PDB entry 9BSV | electron microscopy, 3.10 A resolution | chains C and E of the 6 polymer chains in the assembly

Chain C:
Protein: Envelope glycoprotein
Organism: Ebola virus
UniProt: Q05320 (VGP_EBOZM); residues 1-676 here = UniProt positions 1-676
Chain sequence (706 residues; each row starts with the number of its first residue):
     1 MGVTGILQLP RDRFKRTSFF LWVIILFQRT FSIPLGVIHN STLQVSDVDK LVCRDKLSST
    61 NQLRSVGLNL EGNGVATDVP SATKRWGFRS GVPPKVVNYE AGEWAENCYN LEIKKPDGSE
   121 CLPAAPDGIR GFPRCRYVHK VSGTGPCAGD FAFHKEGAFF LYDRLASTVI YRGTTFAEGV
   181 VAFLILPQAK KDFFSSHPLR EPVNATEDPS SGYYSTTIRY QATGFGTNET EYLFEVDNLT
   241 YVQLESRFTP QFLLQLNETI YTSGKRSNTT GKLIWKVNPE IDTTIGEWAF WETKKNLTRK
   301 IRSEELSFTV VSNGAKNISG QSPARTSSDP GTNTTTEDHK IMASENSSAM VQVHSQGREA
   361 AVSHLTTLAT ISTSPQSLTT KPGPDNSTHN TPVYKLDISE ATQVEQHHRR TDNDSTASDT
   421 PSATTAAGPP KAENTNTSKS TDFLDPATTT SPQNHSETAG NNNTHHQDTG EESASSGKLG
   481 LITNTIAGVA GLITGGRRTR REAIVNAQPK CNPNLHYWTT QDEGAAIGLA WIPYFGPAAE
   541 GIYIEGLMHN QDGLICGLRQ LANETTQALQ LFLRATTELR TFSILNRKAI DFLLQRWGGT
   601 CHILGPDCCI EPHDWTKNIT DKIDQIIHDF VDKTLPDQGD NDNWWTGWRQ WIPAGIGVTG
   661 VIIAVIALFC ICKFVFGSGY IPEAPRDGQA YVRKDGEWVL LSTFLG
Unresolved in the structure: 1-31, 200-211, 226-502, 614-706
Sequence notes: expression tag (677-706)
UniProt features mapped onto this chain:
  - region: G524 to A539 (Fusion peptide)
  - motif: G660 to A664 (Important role for host BST2/tetherin antagonism)
  - site: L57 (Involved in receptor recognition and/or post-binding events), L63 (Involved in receptor recognition and/or post-binding events), R64 (Involved in receptor recognition and/or post-binding events), F88 (Involved in receptor recognition and/or post-binding events), K95 (Involved in receptor recognition and/or post-binding events), I170 (Involved in receptor recognition and/or post-binding events), R501, E502 (Cleavage), D637, Q638 (Cleavage)
  - lipidation (S-palmitoyl cysteine): C670, C672
  - glycosylation (N-linked (GlcNAc...) asparagine): N40, N204, N228, N238, N257, N268, N296, N317, N333, N346, N386, N413, N436, N454, N462, N563, N618
  - natural variant: S65 (S65P: In strain: Isolate mouse-adapted), S246 (S246P: In strain: Isolate mouse-adapted)
  - mutagenesis: N40 (N40D: Induces GP1 secretion. Complete loss of virus capability to enter into host cell), C53 (C53G: Induces GP1 secretion. Complete loss of virus capability to enter into host cell), D55 (D55A: 80% loss of virus capability to enter into host cell; D55E/K: No effect on viral entry), L57 (L57A: Complete loss of virus capability to enter into host cell; L57F/I/K: 90% loss of virus capability to enter into host cell), L63 (L63A: 90% loss of virus capability to enter into host cell; L63F: Almost complete loss of virus capability to enter into host cell; L63K: Complete loss of virus capability to enter into host cell), R64 (R64A/E: Complete loss of virus capability to enter into host cell; R64K: No loss of virus capability to enter into host cell), F88 (F88A/E: Complete loss of virus capability to enter into host cell; F88A: About 50% loss of ability to counteract host BST2; F88I: No loss of virus capability to enter into host cell), K95 (K95A/E: 80% loss of virus capability to enter into host cell; K95R: 20% loss of virus capability to enter into host cell), C108 (C108G: Almost complete loss of expression of GP1 and GP2. Almost complete loss of virus capability to enter into host cell), L111 (L111A: About 60% loss of ability to counteract host BST2), C121 (C121G: Reduced levels of expression of GP1 and GP2. 50% loss of virus capability to enter into host cell), L122 (L122A: About 60% loss of ability to counteract host BST2), 38 further mutagenesis entries in UniProt
Disulfide bonds: C53-C609, C108-C135, C121-C147, C511-C556, C601-C608
Covalent attachments: N-acetylglucosamine (NAG) linked to N563
Ligand contacts: oligosaccharide (beta-D-mannopyranose, alpha-D-mannopyranose, N-acetylglucosamine units): L70, K84, K155, E156, A158, V180, Q508, P509, T566
Reported in the primary citation:
  - post-translational modification sites: N563

Chain E:
Protein: Nanosota-EB2
Organism: Vicugna pacos
Chain sequence (144 residues; numbered 1 to 144; the number before each row is that of its first residue):
     1 QVQLQESGGG VVQAGGSLRL SCSASGRTFS NYAMAWFRQA PGKDREFAAG INYNGERTAY
    61 ADSVKGRFTI SRDDAKNTVY LQMNSLKPED TAVYSCAARP WSIANLAYTY DSWGQGTQVT
   121 VSSGGQHHHH HHGAYPYDVP DYAS
Unresolved in the structure: 124-144
Disulfide bonds: C22-C96
Ligand contacts: oligosaccharide (beta-D-mannopyranose, alpha-D-mannopyranose, N-acetylglucosamine units): S30, N31, Y53, W101, S102

Interface between chain C and chain E:
Residue-residue contacts (21; chain C residue first):
  P34(C) - L106(E)  hydrophobic
  P34(C) - Y108(E)
  V45(C) - L106(E)  hydrophobic
  I504(C) - N105(E)
  V505(C) - Y60(E)
  V505(C) - N105(E)  hydrogen bond (backbone-side chain)
  N506(C) - R57(E)  hydrogen bond (backbone-side chain)
  A507(C) - R57(E)
  A507(C) - A59(E)  hydrophobic
  A507(C) - I103(E)
  Q508(C) - R57(E)
  Q560(C) - I103(E)
  Q560(C) - N105(E)
  E564(C) - A104(E)
  E564(C) - N105(E)  hydrogen bond (side chain-backbone)
  E564(C) - L106(E)
  E564(C) - Y108(E)  hydrogen bond (backbone-side chain)
  T565(C) - Y108(E)
  Q567(C) - Y108(E)
  Q567(C) - T109(E)  hydrogen bond
  A568(C) - Y108(E)  hydrogen bond (backbone-side chain)
Other interface residues (no listed pair), chain C (14 interface residues in all): K50, A503
Other interface residues (no listed pair), chain E (12 interface residues in all): D44, F47, D62

Overview:
The interface between chain C and chain E involves 14 residues on one side and 12 on the other; the contacts
include 6 hydrogen bonds. Among the polar pairs are V505(C)-N105(E), N506(C)-R57(E) and E564(C)-N105(E). An
N-glycan is bound between chain C and chain E. From the paper: a modification site at N563(C).
Chain C is Envelope glycoprotein (Ebola virus) and chain E is Nanosota-EB2 (Vicugna pacos); the structure,
EBOV GP/Nanosota-EB2 complex, was determined by electron microscopy, deposited together with 9BSU.
